PDB entry 7D3L | electron microscopy, 3.68 A resolution | chains 2 and H of the 6 polymer chains in the assembly

Chain 2:
Protein: O/tibet/99 VP2
From: Foot-and-mouth disease virus
Chain sequence (218 residues; numbered 1 to 218; the number before each row is that of its first residue):
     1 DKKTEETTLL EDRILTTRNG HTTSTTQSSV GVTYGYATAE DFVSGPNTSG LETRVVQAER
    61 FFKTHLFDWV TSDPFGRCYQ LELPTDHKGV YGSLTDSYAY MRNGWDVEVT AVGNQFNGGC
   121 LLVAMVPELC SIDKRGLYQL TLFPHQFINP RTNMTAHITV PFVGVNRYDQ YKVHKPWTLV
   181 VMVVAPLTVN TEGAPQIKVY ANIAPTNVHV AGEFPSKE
Disordered / not traced: 1-12

Chain H:
Protein: F145 vh
From: Bos taurus
Chain sequence (156 residues; numbered 1 to 156; the number before each row is that of its first residue):
     1 QVQLRESGPS LVKPSQTLSL TCTASGFSLS DKAVGWVRQA PGKALEWLGS IDTGGSTGYN
    61 PGLKSRLSIT KDNSKSRVSL SVSSVTTEDS ATYYCTTVYH ETSRTCPDGY IYDPGCGGSW
   121 VCSRLFPTDR CIVGRTTTYE WYVDAWGQGL LVTVSS
Disordered / not traced: 138-156
Cystine bridges: Cys22-Cys95, Cys106-Cys122, Cys116-Cys131

Interface between chain 2 and chain H:
Pairs across the interface - 14 pairs, chain 2 then chain H:
  Val70(2) with Gly117(H); Gly118(H)
  Thr71(2) with Trp120(H); Cys131(H), hydrogen bond (side chain-backbone)
  Ser72(2) with Ser119(H), hydrogen bond; Trp120(H)
  Val189(2) with Arg130(H); Cys131(H), hydrophobic
  Asn190(2) with Thr128(H); Asp129(H); Arg130(H)
  Thr191(2) with Thr128(H)
  Pro195(2) with Cys116(H), hydrophobic; Cys131(H)
Other interface residues (no listed pair), chain 2 (9 interface residues in all): Gly193, Gln196
Other interface residues (no listed pair), chain H (10 interface residues in all): Gly115
From the paper, about this interface:
  - pairs named by the authors: Asn190(2)-Asp129(H) (hydrogen bond)
  - interface residues, chain 2: Thr71(2), Ser72(2), Val189(2), Thr191(2)
  - hot spots on chain 2 (mutagenesis) - S72D (30-fold), N190S (2.9-fold): decreased binding to F145 vh (chain H)
  - interface residues, chain H: Ser119(H), Thr128(H)

Summary:
Chain 2 and chain H form an interface of 9 and 10 residues respectively; the contacts include 2 hydrogen
bonds. Polar contacts include Thr71(2)-Cys131(H) and Ser72(2)-Ser119(H). The authors report a hydrogen bond
between Asn190(2) and Asp129(H). The paper reports that S72D and N190S of chain 2 reduce binding to F145 vh
(chain H); interface residues Thr71(2), Ser72(2) and Ser119(H) among others.
Chain 2 is O/tibet/99 VP2 (Foot-and-mouth disease virus) and chain H is F145 vh (Bos taurus); the structure,
Foot and mouth disease virus O/tibet/99-bound the single chain fragmen antibody F145, was determined by
electron microscopy, deposited together with 7D3K, 7D3M and 7D3R.
